8FNL - chains A and E of the 12 polymer chains in the assembly; structure by electron microscopy, 2.80 A resolution.

# Chain A
Name: Lamina-associated polypeptide 2, isoform alpha, Integrase chimera
Organism: Homo sapiens
Notes: EC 2.7.7.-, 3.1.-.-
Reference sequence: chimeric construct of P42166, P12497: residues -53 to -3 from P42166 (LAP2A_HUMAN) positions 50-100 (UniProt number = residue number + 103); residues 1-288 from P12497 positions 1148-1435 (UniProt number = residue number + 1147)
Chain sequence (364 residues; numbered -75 to 288; the number before each row is that of its first residue; numbers below 1 keep their minus sign (Gly-75 is residue -75)):
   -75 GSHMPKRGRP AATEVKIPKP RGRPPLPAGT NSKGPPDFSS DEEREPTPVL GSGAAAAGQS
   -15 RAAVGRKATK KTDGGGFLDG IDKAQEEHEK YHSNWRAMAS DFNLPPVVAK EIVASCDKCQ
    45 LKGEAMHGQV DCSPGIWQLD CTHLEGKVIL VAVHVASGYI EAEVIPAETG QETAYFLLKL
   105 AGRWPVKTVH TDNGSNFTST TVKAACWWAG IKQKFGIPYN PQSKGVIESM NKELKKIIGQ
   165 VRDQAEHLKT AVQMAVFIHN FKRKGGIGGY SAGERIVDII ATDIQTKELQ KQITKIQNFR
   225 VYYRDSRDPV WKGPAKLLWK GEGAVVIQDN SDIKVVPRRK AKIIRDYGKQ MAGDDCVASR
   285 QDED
Not modelled in the structure: -75 to 0, 229-235, 269-288
Sequence notes: expression tag (-75 to -54); conflict Gln-17 (Arg86 in P42166); linker (-2 to 0); engineered mutation Lys138 (Glu1285 in P12497), Lys148 (Gln1295 in P12497)
Ion coordination: Zn2+: His12, His16, Cys40, Cys43; Mg2+ site 1: Asp64, Asp116 (together with Dolutegravir); Mg2+ site 2: Asp64, Glu152 (together with Dolutegravir)
Residues lining bound ligands: Dolutegravir (DLU; (4R,12aS)-N-(2,4-difluorobenzyl)-7-hydroxy-4-methyl-6,8-dioxo-3,4,6,8,12,12a-hexahydro-2H-pyrido[1',2':4,5]pyrazino[2,1-b][1,3]oxazine-9-carboxamide): Asp64, Cys65, Asp116, Asn117, Gly118, Tyr143, Pro145, Gln146, Glu152
Reported in the primary citation:
  - mutagenesis - E138K/G140A/Q148K (1.0 kcal/mol): decreased binding to Dolutegravir (from molecular simulation)
  - mutagenesis - E138K/G140A/Q148K (1.0 kcal/mol): decreased binding to DTG (from molecular simulation)
  - catalytic residues: Glu152 (citing earlier work)
  - mutagenesis - G140A (3- to 5-fold), G140S (3- to 5-fold), Q148K (5- to 10-fold): decreased catalytic activity
  - mutagenesis - E138K: unchanged catalytic activity
  - mutagenesis - Q148K: decreased growth

# Chain E
Molecule: 27-nt DNA strand
Sequence (27 nucleotides; row label = number of the first residue in the row):
    15 ACTGCTAGAG ATTTTCCCGC CCACGCT
Not modelled in the structure: 34-41

# How chain A and chain E interact
Residue-residue contacts - 27 pairs, chain A then chain E:
  His51(A) - DG18(E)  phosphate contact
  Gly52(A) - DT17(E)  hydrogen bond to the phosphate
  Gly52(A) - DG18(E)  hydrogen bond to the phosphate
  Gln53(A) - DT17(E)  hydrogen bond to the base
  Gln53(A) - DC19(E)  phosphate contact
  Val54(A) - DG18(E)  phosphate contact
  Val54(A) - DC19(E)  hydrogen bond to the phosphate
  His114(A) - DT17(E)  phosphate contact
  Lys138(A) - DC16(E)  salt bridge to the phosphate
  Gly140(A) - DT17(E)  phosphate contact
  Ile141(A) - DC16(E)  phosphate contact
  Ile141(A) - DT17(E)  hydrogen bond to the phosphate
  Asn144(A) - DT17(E)  sugar contact
  Asn144(A) - DG18(E)  hydrogen bond to the phosphate
  Gln146(A) - DG18(E)  sugar contact
  Ser147(A) - DT17(E)  hydrogen bond to the phosphate
  Gly149(A) - DG18(E)  hydrogen bond to the base
  Gly149(A) - DC19(E)  sugar contact
  Val150(A) - DC19(E)  sugar contact
  Val150(A) - DT20(E)  phosphate contact
  Glu152(A) - DG18(E)  base contact
  Ser153(A) - DG18(E)  base contact
  Ser153(A) - DC19(E)  hydrogen bond to the base
  Ser153(A) - DT20(E)  hydrogen bond to the sugar
  Met154(A) - DA21(E)  phosphate contact
  Glu157(A) - DA21(E)  sugar contact
  His183(A) - DA21(E)  phosphate contact
Interface residues without a listed pair, chain A (20 interface residues in all): Val79, Arg187
Interface residues without a listed pair, chain E (7 interface residues in all): DG22

# Summary
Chain A and chain E form an interface of 20 and 7 residues respectively; the contacts include 10 hydrogen
bonds and 1 salt bridge. Polar contacts include Gln53(A)-DT17(E), Gly149(A)-DG18(E) and Ser153(A)-DC19(E).
From the paper: the catalytic residue Glu152(A); G140A, G140S and Q148K of chain A reduce catalytic activity;
5 substitutions were tested in all.
Here chain A is Lamina-associated polypeptide 2, isoform alpha, Integrase chimera (Homo sapiens) and chain E
is a 27-nt DNA strand. Entry 8FNL (Structure of E138K/Q148K HIV-1 intasome with Dolutegravir bound) was
determined by electron microscopy, deposited together with 8FND, 8FNG, 8FNH, 8FNJ, 8FNM, 8FNO, 8FNP and 8FNQ.
